PDB entry 4CLQ | X-ray diffraction, 2.02 A resolution | chains A and B

[Chain A]
Protein: RNA 3'-terminal phosphate cyclase-like protein
Source organism: Saccharomyces cerevisiae
Reference sequence: Q08096 (RCL1_YEAST); residues 1-367 here = UniProt positions 1-367
Sequence (367 residues; each row starts with the number of its first residue):
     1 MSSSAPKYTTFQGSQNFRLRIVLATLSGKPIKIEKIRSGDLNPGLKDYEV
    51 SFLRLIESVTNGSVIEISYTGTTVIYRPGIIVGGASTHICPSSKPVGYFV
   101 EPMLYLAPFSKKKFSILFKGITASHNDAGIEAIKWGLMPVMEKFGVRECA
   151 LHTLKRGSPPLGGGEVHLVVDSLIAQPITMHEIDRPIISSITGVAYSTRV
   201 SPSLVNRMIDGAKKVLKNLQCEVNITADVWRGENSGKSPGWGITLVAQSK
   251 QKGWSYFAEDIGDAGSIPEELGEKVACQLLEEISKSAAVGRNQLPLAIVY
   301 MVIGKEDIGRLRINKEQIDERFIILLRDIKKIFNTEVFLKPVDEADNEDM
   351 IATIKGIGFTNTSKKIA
Unresolved in the structure: 1-6, 362-367
Modified / non-standard residues: Mse1 (selenomethionine); Mse103, Mse138, Mse141, Mse180, Mse208, Mse301, Mse350 (selenomethionine; parent Met)
Curated features (UniProtKB/Swiss-Prot):
  - modified residue: Ser2 (N-acetylserine)
  - mutagenesis: Cys277 (C277R: Impairs the interaction with BMS1 and affects pre-rRNA processing at sites A0, A1 and A2), Arg327 (R327A: Impairs the interaction with BMS1 and affects pre-rRNA processing at sites A0, A1 and A2)
Reported in the primary citation:
  - mutagenesis - C277R: unchanged binding to Ribosome biogenesis protein BMS1 (chain B)
  - mutagenesis - C277R, C277R/R327A, R327A: unchanged growth
  - mutagenesis - C277R: decreased expression
  - mutagenesis - C277R/R327A: decreased binding to Ribosome biogenesis protein BMS1 (chain B)

[Chain B]
Protein: Ribosome biogenesis protein BMS1
Source organism: Saccharomyces cerevisiae
Reference sequence: Q08965 (BMS1_YEAST); residues 24-113 here correspond to UniProt positions 547-636 (UniProt number = residue number + 523)
Sequence (90 residues; row label = number of the first residue in the row):
    24 WNIGKLIYMDNISPEECIRRWRGEDDDSKDESDIEEDVDDDFFRKKDGTV
    74 TKEGNKDHAVDLEKFVPYFDTFEKLAKKWKSVDAIKERFL
Unresolved in the structure: 47-82
Curated features (UniProtKB/Swiss-Prot):
  - modified residue (Phosphoserine): Ser51, Ser55

[Interface between chain A and chain B]
Pairs across the interface (102):
  Ser14(A) - Glu86(B)
  Gln15(A) - Val83(B)
  Gln15(A) - Asp84(B)
  Asn16(A) - Asp84(B)  hydrogen bond (backbone-side chain)
  Asn16(A) - Leu85(B)  hydrogen bond (side chain-backbone)
  Asn16(A) - Glu86(B)
  Phe17(A) - Glu86(B)
  Arg18(A) - Leu85(B)  hydrogen bond (side chain-backbone)
  Arg18(A) - Glu86(B)  salt bridge
  Leu19(A) - Leu85(B)  hydrophobic
  Tyr98(A) - Glu86(B)  hydrogen bond
  Glu101(A) - Phe88(B)
  His125(A) - Val89(B)
  Asn126(A) - Lys87(B)
  Asn126(A) - Phe88(B)  hydrogen bond (backbone-backbone)
  Asn126(A) - Val89(B)  hydrogen bond (backbone-backbone)
  Asp127(A) - Val89(B)
  Ala128(A) - Phe88(B)  hydrophobic
  Leu137(A) - Phe88(B)  hydrophobic
  Arg185(A) - Arg111(B)
  Pro186(A) - Arg111(B)  hydrogen bond (backbone-side chain)
  Ile187(A) - Glu110(B)
  Ile187(A) - Arg111(B)
  Ile187(A) - Phe112(B)
  Ile187(A) - Leu113(B)
  Ile188(A) - Arg111(B)  hydrogen bond (backbone-backbone)
  Ile188(A) - Phe112(B)
  Ile188(A) - Leu113(B)  hydrogen bond (backbone-backbone)
  Asn218(A) - Lys103(B)  hydrogen bond (side chain-backbone)
  Asn218(A) - Val105(B)
  Leu219(A) - Val105(B)  hydrophobic
  Leu219(A) - Phe112(B)  hydrophobic
  Gln220(A) - Lys109(B)  hydrogen bond (side chain-backbone)
  Gln220(A) - Phe112(B)
  Gln220(A) - Leu113(B)
  Cys221(A) - Phe112(B)  hydrophobic
  Tyr256(A) - Arg111(B)
  Phe257(A) - Phe88(B)  hydrophobic
  Glu259(A) - Phe88(B)
  Glu259(A) - Val89(B)
  Glu270(A) - Phe95(B)
  Glu273(A) - Phe95(B)
  Lys274(A) - Phe95(B)
  Cys277(A) - Ala99(B)  hydrophobic
  Cys277(A) - Trp102(B)
  Gln278(A) - Phe92(B)
  Gln278(A) - Leu98(B)
  Leu280(A) - Trp102(B)
  Leu280(A) - Val105(B)  hydrophobic
  Leu280(A) - Ile108(B)  hydrophobic
  Glu281(A) - Phe92(B)
  Glu281(A) - Leu98(B)
  Glu281(A) - Lys101(B)  salt bridge
  Glu281(A) - Trp102(B)  hydrogen bond
  Glu282(A) - Pro90(B)
  Glu282(A) - Phe92(B)
  Ile283(A) - Arg111(B)
  Ser284(A) - Trp102(B)
  Ser284(A) - Ile108(B)
  Ser286(A) - Arg111(B)  hydrogen bond
  Ala287(A) - Arg111(B)  hydrogen bond (backbone-side chain)
  Arg291(A) - Pro90(B)
  Arg291(A) - Tyr91(B)  hydrogen bond (side chain-backbone)
  Arg291(A) - Phe92(B)
  Asn292(A) - Phe88(B)
  Asn292(A) - Pro90(B)
  Pro295(A) - Leu85(B)  hydrophobic
  Lys315(A) - Trp44(B)
  Lys315(A) - Arg45(B)
  Ile318(A) - Ile26(B)  hydrophobic
  Ile318(A) - Ile41(B)
  Ile318(A) - Trp44(B)
  Glu320(A) - Pro37(B)
  Glu320(A) - Glu38(B)
  Glu320(A) - Val83(B)
  Arg321(A) - Val83(B)
  Arg321(A) - Asp84(B)  hydrogen bond (side chain-backbone)
  Arg321(A) - Lys87(B)  hydrogen bond (side chain-backbone)
  Arg321(A) - Phe88(B)  hydrogen bond (side chain-backbone)
  Arg321(A) - Val89(B)
  Ile323(A) - Ile30(B)  hydrophobic
  Ile323(A) - Pro37(B)
  Ile323(A) - Cys40(B)  hydrophobic
  Ile323(A) - Ile41(B)  hydrophobic
  Ile324(A) - Pro37(B)  hydrophobic
  Ile324(A) - Val83(B)  hydrophobic
  Leu325(A) - Leu85(B)  hydrophobic
  Leu326(A) - Ile30(B)  hydrophobic
  Leu326(A) - Tyr31(B)
  Arg327(A) - Leu29(B)  hydrogen bond (side chain-backbone)
  Arg327(A) - Ile30(B)  hydrogen bond (side chain-backbone)
  Arg327(A) - Met32(B)  hydrogen bond (side chain-backbone)
  Arg327(A) - Asp33(B)  salt bridge
  Arg327(A) - Ile35(B)  hydrogen bond (side chain-backbone)
  Arg327(A) - Pro37(B)
  Arg327(A) - Cys40(B)  hydrogen bond
  Lys330(A) - Tyr31(B)
  Glu336(A) - Tyr31(B)
  Val337(A) - Tyr31(B)  hydrogen bond (backbone-side chain)
  Leu339(A) - Ile30(B)  hydrophobic
  Glu348(A) - Arg45(B)  salt bridge
  Mse350(A) - Trp44(B)  hydrophobic
Interface residues without a listed pair, chain A (62 interface residues in all): Glu49, Lys94, Ala132, Ile191, Val215, Asp319, Phe322, Thr335
Interface residues without a listed pair, chain B (39 interface residues in all): Gly27, Ser36, Asp93
Interface features reported in the paper:
  - specific contacts: Ala128(A)-Phe88(B), Leu137(A)-Phe88(B), Phe257(A)-Phe88(B), Cys277(A)-Leu98(B) (backbone contact)
  - interface residues, chain A: Arg327(A)
  - hot spots on chain A (mutagenesis) - R327A: decreased binding to Ribosome biogenesis protein BMS1 (chain B)
  - interface residues, chain B: Trp24(B), Tyr31(B), Val83(B), Phe88(B), Phe92(B), Phe95(B)

[Summary]
62 residues of chain A face 39 of chain B across their interface, with 24 hydrogen bonds and 4 salt bridges.
Polar pairs include Arg18(A)-Glu86(B), Glu281(A)-Lys101(B) and Arg327(A)-Asp33(B). The paper describes
contacts between Ala128(A) and Phe88(B), Leu137(A) and Phe88(B) and Phe257(A) and Phe88(B); a backbone contact
between Cys277(A) and Leu98(B). The paper reports that C277R/R327A and R327A of chain A reduce binding to
Ribosome biogenesis protein BMS1 (chain B); interface residues Arg327(A) and Trp24(B) among others.
Chain A is RNA 3'-terminal phosphate cyclase-like protein and chain B is Ribosome biogenesis protein BMS1,
both from Saccharomyces cerevisiae; the structure, Structure of Rcl1p - Bms1p complex, was determined by X-ray
diffraction.
